PDB entry 7Z2N | X-ray diffraction, 2.17 A resolution | chains C and E of the 6 polymer chains in the assembly

Chain C:
Protein: Tubulin alpha-1B chain
Organism: Bos taurus
UniProt: P81947 (TBA1B_BOVIN); numbering as in UniProt (aligned over 1-451)
Sequence (451 residues; numbered 1 to 451; the number before each row is that of its first residue):
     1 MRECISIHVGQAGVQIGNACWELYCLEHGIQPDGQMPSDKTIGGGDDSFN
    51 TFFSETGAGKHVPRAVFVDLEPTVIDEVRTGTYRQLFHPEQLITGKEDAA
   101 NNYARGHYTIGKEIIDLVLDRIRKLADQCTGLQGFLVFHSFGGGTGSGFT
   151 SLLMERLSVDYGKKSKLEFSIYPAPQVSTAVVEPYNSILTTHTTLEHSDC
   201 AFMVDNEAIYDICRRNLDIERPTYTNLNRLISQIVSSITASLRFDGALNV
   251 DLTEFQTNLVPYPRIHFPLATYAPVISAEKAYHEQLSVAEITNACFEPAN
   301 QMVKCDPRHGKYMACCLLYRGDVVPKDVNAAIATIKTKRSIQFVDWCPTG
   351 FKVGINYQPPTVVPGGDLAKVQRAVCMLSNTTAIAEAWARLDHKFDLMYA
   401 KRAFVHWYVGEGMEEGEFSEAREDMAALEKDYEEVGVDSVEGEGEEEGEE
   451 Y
Disordered / not traced: 441-451
Bound ions: Ca2+: D39, T41, G44, E55
Ligand contacts: GTP (guanosine-5'-triphosphate): G10, Q11, A12, Q15, I16, D69, D98, A99, A100, N101, S140, G142, G143, G144, T145, G146, I171, P173, V177, S178, T179, E183, N206, Y224, L227, N228, I231

Chain E:
Protein: Stathmin-4
Organism: Rattus norvegicus
UniProt: P63043 (STMN4_RAT); residues 5-145 here correspond to UniProt positions 49-189 (UniProt number = residue number + 44)
Sequence (143 residues; numbered 3 to 145; the number before each row is that of its first residue):
     3 MADMEVIELNKCTSGQSFEVILKPPSFDGVPEFNASLPRRRDPSLEEIQK
    53 KLEAAEERRKYQEAELLKHLAEKREHEREVIQKAIEENNNFIKMAKEKLA
   103 QKMESNKENREAHLAAMLERLQEKDKHAEEVRKNKELKEEASR
Disordered / not traced: 3-5, 29-43, 144-145
Sequence notes: initiating methionine (3); expression tag (4)
Swiss-Prot annotation at these positions:
  - modified residue: S46 (Phosphoserine)

Interface between chain C and chain E:
Pairs across the interface (33):
  H107(C) - L101(E)
  H107(C) - K104(E)
  H107(C) - M105(E)
  Y108(C) - K104(E)
  Y108(C) - M105(E)  hydrophobic
  Y108(C) - N108(E)
  T109(C) - R112(E)
  K112(C) - M105(E)
  E155(C) - L101(E)
  E155(C) - K104(E)  salt bridge
  R156(C) - L101(E)
  S158(C) - F93(E)
  S158(C) - I94(E)
  V159(C) - I94(E)
  V159(C) - A97(E)  hydrophobic
  V159(C) - K98(E)
  G162(C) - N90(E)
  G162(C) - I94(E)
  K163(C) - N90(E)  hydrogen bond (backbone-side chain)
  K163(C) - F93(E)
  T193(C) - K104(E)
  E196(C) - F93(E)
  H197(C) - F93(E)
  V409(C) - H115(E)  hydrogen bond (backbone-side chain)
  G410(C) - R112(E)
  E411(C) - N108(E)  hydrogen bond (backbone-side chain)
  E411(C) - R112(E)  salt bridge
  G412(C) - N108(E)  hydrogen bond (backbone-side chain)
  G412(C) - N111(E)  hydrogen bond (backbone-side chain)
  G412(C) - R112(E)
  M413(C) - N108(E)
  E414(C) - S107(E)  hydrogen bond
  E414(C) - N111(E)  hydrogen bond
Interface residues without a listed pair, chain C (20 interface residues in all): L152
Interface residues without a listed pair, chain E (15 interface residues in all): E89, K100

Summary:
20 residues of chain C and 15 residues of chain E are in contact; the contacts include 7 hydrogen bonds and 2
salt bridges. Polar pairs include E155(C)-K104(E), E411(C)-R112(E) and K163(C)-N90(E). Bound to chain C: GTP.
Here chain C is Tubulin alpha-1B chain (Bos taurus) and chain E is Stathmin-4 (Rattus norvegicus). Entry 7Z2N
(Tubulin-18-complex) was determined by X-ray diffraction (same publication as 7Z2P).
